Entry 5QYG (X-ray diffraction, 1.67 A resolution); this record covers chains A and B.

[Chain A]
Name: Pre-mRNA-splicing factor 8
Organism: Saccharomyces cerevisiae (strain ATCC 204508 / S288c)
Notes: fragment: yPrp8 RNaseH
UniProtKB: P33334 (PRP8_YEAST); residues 1836-2090 here = UniProt positions 1836-2090
Sequence (258 residues; each row starts with the number of its first residue):
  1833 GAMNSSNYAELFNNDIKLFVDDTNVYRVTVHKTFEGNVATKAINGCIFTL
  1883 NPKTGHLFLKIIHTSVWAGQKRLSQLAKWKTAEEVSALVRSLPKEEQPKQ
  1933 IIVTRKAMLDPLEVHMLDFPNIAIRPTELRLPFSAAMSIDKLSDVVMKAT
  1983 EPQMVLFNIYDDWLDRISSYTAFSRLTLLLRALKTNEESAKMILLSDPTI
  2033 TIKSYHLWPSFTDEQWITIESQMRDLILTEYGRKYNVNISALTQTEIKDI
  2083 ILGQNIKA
Disordered / not traced: 2070-2090
Sequence notes: expression tag (1833-1835)
Residues lining bound ligands:
  - r-1,2-propanediol (PGR): Ser1970, Ile1971, Asp1972, Lys2023, Leu2026, Leu2027, Ile2034, Leu2039, Trp2040, Pro2041
  - RBJ (4-[(methylamino)methyl]phenol): Arg1922, Val1946, His1947, Met1948, Leu1949, Asp1950
Swiss-Prot annotation at these positions:
  - mutagenesis: Asp1853 (D1853A: Alters protein folding. Severely impaired growth. Strongly reduced growth at 35 degrees Celsius; when associated with A-1854; D1853N: Reduced growth at 30 degrees Celsius ...), Asp1854 (D1854A: Reduced growth at 30 degrees Celsius. Strongly reduced growth at 16 degrees Celsius. Strongly reduced growth at 35 degrees Celsius; when associated with A-1853 ...), Thr1855 (T1855A: Reduced growth at 30 degrees Celsius. Strongly reduced growth at 16 degrees Celsius), Thr1936 (T1936A: Reduced growth at 30 degrees Celsius. Strongly reduced growth at 16 degrees Celsius), Arg1937 (R1937K: Severely impaired growth. Reduced growth at 30 degrees Celsius. Strongly reduced growth at 16 degrees Celsius)

[Chain B]
Name: A1 cistron-splicing factor AAR2
Organism: Saccharomyces cerevisiae (strain ATCC 204508 / S288c)
Notes: fragment: GAMA - Aar2(1-152) - SSSSS - Aar2(171-317); engineered mutation(s): L153_D170delinsSSSSS
UniProtKB: P32357 (AAR2_YEAST); numbering as in UniProt; present here: 1-152, 171-317
Sequence (308 residues; row label = number of the first residue in the row; note: 13 numbers in that range are skipped by the numbering (no residue carries them; nothing is unmodelled there); numbers below 1 keep their minus sign (Gly-3 is residue -3)):
    -3 GAMAMNTVPFTSAPIEVTIGIDQYSFNVKENQPFHGIKDIPIGHVHVIHF
    47 QHADNSSMRYGYWFDCRMGNFYIQYDPKDGLYKMMEERDGAKFENIVHNF
    97 KERQMMVSYPKIDEDDTWYNLTEFVQMDKIRKIVRKDENQFSYVDSSMTT
   147 VQENEL
   166 SSSSSDPAHSLNYTVINFKSREAIRPGHEMEDFLDKSYYLNTVMLQGIFK
   216 NSSNYFGELQFAFLNAMFFGNYGSSLQWHAMIELICSSATVPKHMLDKLD
   266 EILYYQIKTLPEQYSDILLNERVWNICLYSSFQKNSLHNTEKIMENKYPE
   316 LL
Disordered / not traced: -3 to 0, 166-169
Sequence notes: expression tag (-3 to 0); linker (166-170)
Residues lining bound ligands: RBJ (4-[(methylamino)methyl]phenol): Arg186, Ile189, Arg190, Pro191, Glu194
Swiss-Prot annotation at these positions:
  - region: Leu261 to Ile282 (Leucine-zipper)
  - modified residue: Ser253 (Phosphoserine), Thr274 (Phosphothreonine)
  - mutagenesis: Ser253 (S253A: No effect on interaction with PRP8; S253D/E: Disrupts interaction with PRP8)

[How chain A and chain B interact]
Contacting residue pairs - 17 pairs, chain A then chain B:
  Gln1907(A) - Met195(B)
  Gln1907(A) - Leu199(B)
  Leu1908(A) - Met195(B)  hydrophobic
  Trp1911(A) - Glu194(B)
  Trp1911(A) - Met195(B)
  Trp1911(A) - Phe198(B)  hydrophobic
  Asp1942(A) - Lys184(B)  salt bridge
  Asp1942(A) - Phe198(B)
  Glu1945(A) - Lys184(B)  salt bridge
  Val1946(A) - Ile189(B)  hydrophobic
  Val1946(A) - Glu194(B)
  Val1946(A) - Phe198(B)  hydrophobic
  His1947(A) - Glu194(B)  salt bridge
  Leu1949(A) - Lys184(B)
  Leu1949(A) - Ser185(B)
  Leu1949(A) - Ile189(B)  hydrophobic
  Asp1950(A) - Arg186(B)  salt bridge

[Summary]
9 residues of chain A and 8 residues of chain B are in contact; the contacts include 4 salt bridges. Polar
contacts include Asp1942(A)-Lys184(B), Glu1945(A)-Lys184(B) and His1947(A)-Glu194(B). Compound RBJ is bound
between chain A and chain B. Ligands of chain A: r-1,2-propanediol.
Here chain A is Pre-mRNA-splicing factor 8 and chain B is A1 cistron-splicing factor AAR2, both from
Saccharomyces cerevisiae (strain ATCC 204508 / S288c). Entry 5QYG (PanDDA analysis group deposition --
Aar2/RNaseH in complex with fragment F2X-Entry F08a) was determined by X-ray diffraction, deposited together
with 5QY1, 5QY2, 5QY3, 5QY4, 5QY5, 5QY6 and 128 further entries.
